PDB entry 1ZV2 | X-ray diffraction, 1.74 A resolution | chain A

# Chain A
Protein: Copper-containing nitrite reductase
From: Rhodobacter sphaeroides
Notes: EC 1.7.2.1
UniProt: Q53239 (NIR_RHOSH); residue numbers follow UniProt; this construct covers 44-371
Sequence (328 residues; numbered 44 to 371; the number before each row is that of its first residue):
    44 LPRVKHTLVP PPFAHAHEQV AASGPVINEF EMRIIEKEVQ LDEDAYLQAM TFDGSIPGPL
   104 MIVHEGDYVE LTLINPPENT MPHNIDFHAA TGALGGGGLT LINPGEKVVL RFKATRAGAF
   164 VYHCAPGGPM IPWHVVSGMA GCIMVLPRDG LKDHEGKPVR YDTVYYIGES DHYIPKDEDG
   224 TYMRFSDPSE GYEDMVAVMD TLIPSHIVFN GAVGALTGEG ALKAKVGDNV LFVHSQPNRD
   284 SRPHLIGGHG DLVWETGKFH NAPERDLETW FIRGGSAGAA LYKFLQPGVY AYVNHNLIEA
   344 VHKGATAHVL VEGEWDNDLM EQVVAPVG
Bound ions: Cu ion site 1: His-126, Cys-167, His-177, Met-182; Cu ion site 2: His-131, His-166, His-287, His-338; Mg2+: Asp-220, Thr-224
Swiss-Prot annotation at these positions:
  - binding site (Cu cation): His-126, His-131, His-166, Cys-167, His-177, Met-182, His-338

# In short
The Cu ion site 1 is built by His-126, Cys-167, His-177 and Met-182. The Cu ion site 2 is built by His-131,
His-166, His-287 and His-338. Curated annotation (UniProt) lists 7 Cu cation-binding residues.
Chain A is Copper-containing nitrite reductase (Rhodobacter sphaeroides); the structure, Cu-containing nitrite
reductase, was determined by X-ray diffraction together with 2A3T from the same study.
